PDB entry 8VM8 | X-ray diffraction, 1.54 A resolution | chains H and L of the 3 polymer chains in the assembly

== Chain H ==
Name: Heavy Chain of Fab BL3-6
From: Homo sapiens
Notes: antibody fragment or engineered binder
Amino-acid sequence (232 residues; numbered 1 to 232; the number before each row is that of its first residue):
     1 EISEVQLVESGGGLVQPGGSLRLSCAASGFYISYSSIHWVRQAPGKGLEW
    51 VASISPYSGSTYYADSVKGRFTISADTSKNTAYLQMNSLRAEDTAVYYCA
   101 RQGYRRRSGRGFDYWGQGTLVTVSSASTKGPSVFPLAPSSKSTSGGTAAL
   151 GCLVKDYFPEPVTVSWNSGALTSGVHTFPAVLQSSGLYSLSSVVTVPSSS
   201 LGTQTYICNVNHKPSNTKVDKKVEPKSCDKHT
Disordered / not traced: 1-2, 230-232
Cystine bridges: Cys25-Cys99, Cys152-Cys208

== Chain L ==
Name: Light Chain of Fab BL3-6
From: Homo sapiens
Notes: antibody fragment or engineered binder
Amino-acid sequence (215 residues; row label = number of the first residue in the row):
     1 SDIQMTQSPSSLSASVGDRVTITCRASQSVSSAVAWYQQKPGKAPKLLIY
    51 SASSLYSGVPSRFSGSRSGTDFTLTISSLQPEDFATYYCQQSYSFPSTFG
   101 QGTKVEIKRTVAAPSVFIFPPSDEQLKSGTASVVCLLNNFYPREAKVQWK
   151 VDNALQSGNSQESVTEQDSKDSTYSLSSTLTLSKADYEKHKVYACEVTHQ
   201 GLSSPVTKSFNRGEC
Cystine bridges: Cys24-Cys89, Cys135-Cys195

== Chain H / chain L interface ==
Cross-chain cystine bridges: Cys228(H)-Cys215(L)
Contacting residue pairs (75):
  Val40(H) with Phe99(L), hydrophobic
  Gln42(H) with Gln39(L), hydrogen bond; Tyr88(L), hydrogen bond
  Lys46(H) with Tyr88(L)
  Gly47(H) with Tyr88(L)
  Leu48(H) with Pro45(L), hydrophobic; Tyr88(L), hydrophobic; Phe99(L)
  Trp50(H) with Phe95(L), hydrophobic; Pro96(L), hydrophobic; Ser97(L); Phe99(L)
  Ser53(H) with Phe95(L)
  Tyr62(H) with Phe95(L), hydrophobic
  Tyr63(H) with Pro96(L)
  Tyr98(H) with Gln39(L), hydrogen bond; Lys43(L), hydrogen bond (side chain-backbone); Ala44(L), hydrophobic
  Arg107(H) with Tyr50(L), hydrogen bond (backbone-side chain)
  Ser108(H) with Tyr50(L)
  Gly109(H) with Tyr50(L); Ser51(L)
  Arg110(H) with Ser92(L), hydrogen bond (side chain-backbone); Tyr93(L), hydrogen bond (side chain-backbone)
  Gly111(H) with Tyr37(L)
  Phe112(H) with Tyr37(L), hydrogen bond (backbone-side chain); Leu47(L); Gln90(L)
  Asp113(H) with Leu47(L); Tyr56(L)
  Trp115(H) with Tyr37(L), hydrophobic; Ala44(L), hydrophobic; Pro45(L); Phe99(L), hydrophobic
  Gly116(H) with Ala44(L)
  Phe134(H) with Ser122(L); Glu124(L); Gln125(L)
  Pro135(H) with Ser122(L)
  Leu136(H) with Phe119(L), hydrophobic; Val134(L), hydrophobic
  Ala137(H) with Phe119(L)
  Lys141(H) with Cys215(L)
  Ser142(H) with Phe117(L)
  Ser144(H) with Ser115(L), hydrogen bond; Phe117(L)
  Thr147(H) with Phe117(L)
  Ala149(H) with Phe117(L), hydrophobic; Phe119(L)
  Leu153(H) with Ser132(L)
  Lys155(H) with Gln125(L); Ser132(L)
  His176(H) with Asn138(L); Asn139(L), hydrogen bond; Ser175(L), hydrogen bond
  Phe178(H) with Leu136(L), hydrophobic; Ser163(L); Thr165(L); Ser175(L); Leu176(L); Ser177(L)
  Pro179(H) with Ser163(L), hydrogen bond (backbone-side chain); Val164(L)
  Val181(H) with Gln161(L); Glu162(L)
  Leu182(H) with Gln161(L), hydrogen bond (backbone-side chain)
  Gln183(H) with Gln161(L)
  Ser191(H) with Ser177(L)
  Val193(H) with Leu136(L), hydrophobic
  Thr195(H) with Asn138(L)
  Lys221(H) with Glu124(L), salt bridge
  Lys226(H) with Glu214(L), hydrogen bond (side chain-backbone); Cys215(L)
  Cys228(H) with Cys215(L), disulfide
  Asp229(H) with Cys215(L), hydrogen bond (backbone-side chain)
Other interface residues (no listed pair), chain H (53 interface residues in all): His38, Glu49, Ala64, Asp65, Tyr114, Val133, Thr143, Ala148, Leu150, Thr177
Other interface residues (no listed pair), chain L (44 interface residues in all): Asp2, Ala33, Ala35, Ser57, Thr130, Asp168

== In short ==
Chain H and chain L form an interface of 53 and 44 residues respectively, with 1 disulfide bond, 15 hydrogen
bonds and 1 salt bridge. Among the polar pairs are Lys221(H)-Glu124(L), Gln42(H)-Gln39(L) and
Gln42(H)-Tyr88(L).
Here chain H is Heavy Chain of Fab BL3-6 and chain L is Light Chain of Fab BL3-6, both from Homo sapiens.
Entry 8VM8 (The crystal structure of coxsackievirus B3 RNA replication element sD-loop mutant in complex with
Fab BL3-6) was determined by X-ray diffraction, deposited together with 8VMB.
